Entry 6JYN (X-ray diffraction, 1.60 A resolution); this record covers chains A and B.

Chain A (and B):
Protein: human norovirus P domain protein
From: Human norovirus - Alphatron
Notes: chain B of this document is another copy of the same molecule, construct and numbering; everything in this record applies to it too
Chain sequence (309 residues; numbered 3 to 311; the number before each row is that of its first residue):
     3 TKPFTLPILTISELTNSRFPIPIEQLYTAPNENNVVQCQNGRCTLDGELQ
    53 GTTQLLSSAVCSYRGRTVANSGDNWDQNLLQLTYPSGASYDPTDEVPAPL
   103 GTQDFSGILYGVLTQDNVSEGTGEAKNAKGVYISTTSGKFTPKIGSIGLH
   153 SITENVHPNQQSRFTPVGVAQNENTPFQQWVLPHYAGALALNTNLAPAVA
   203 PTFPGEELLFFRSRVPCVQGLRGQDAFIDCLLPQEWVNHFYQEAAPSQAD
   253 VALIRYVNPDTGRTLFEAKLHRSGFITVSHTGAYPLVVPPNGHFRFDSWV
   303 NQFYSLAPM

How chain A and chain B interact:
Pairs across the interface (97):
  P9(A) with Q244(B)
  I10(A) with Q244(B), hydrogen bond (backbone-side chain)
  L11(A) with L57(B), hydrophobic; Q244(B)
  S14(A) with L58(B)
  E15(A) with L58(B)
  L16(A) with L58(B)
  T17(A) with L58(B)
  P22(A) with S60(B)
  I23(A) with R165(B)
  P24(A) with L58(B), hydrophobic; S60(B)
  L58(A) with S14(B); E15(B); T17(B); P24(B), hydrophobic; E237(B)
  S60(A) with P22(B); P24(B)
  W77(A) with E126(B)
  Y112(A) with A127(B), hydrophobic; A130(B)
  V114(A) with V114(B), hydrophobic; V169(B), hydrophobic
  T116(A) with P218(B)
  N119(A) with C219(B); G222(B); L223(B), hydrogen bond (side chain-backbone); R224(B); Q226(B), hydrogen bond (side chain-backbone)
  V120(A) with G222(B), hydrogen bond (backbone-backbone); R224(B)
  S121(A) with G222(B); R224(B)
  E122(A) with Q173(B), hydrogen bond; E175(B); Q221(B), hydrogen bond (backbone-side chain); G222(B); L223(B), hydrogen bond (side chain-backbone)
  G123(A) with E175(B)
  G125(A) with Q221(B)
  E126(A) with W77(B); Y134(B); H152(B), salt bridge; I154(B); Q221(B)
  A127(A) with Y112(B), hydrophobic; Y134(B), hydrogen bond (backbone-side chain); I154(B), hydrophobic; V220(B)
  K128(A) with V220(B), hydrogen bond (backbone-backbone)
  N129(A) with C219(B), hydrogen bond (side chain-backbone); V220(B), hydrogen bond (backbone-backbone)
  A130(A) with Y112(B); V220(B), hydrophobic
  Y134(A) with E126(B); A127(B), hydrogen bond (side chain-backbone)
  H152(A) with E126(B), salt bridge
  I154(A) with E126(B); A127(B), hydrophobic
  R165(A) with R216(B), hydrogen bond (side chain-backbone); V217(B); P218(B)
  P168(A) with T167(B)
  V169(A) with V114(B), hydrophobic
  Q173(A) with E122(B), hydrogen bond
  N174(A) with E122(B)
  E175(A) with E122(B); G123(B)
  R216(A) with R165(B), hydrogen bond (backbone-side chain)
  P218(A) with T116(B); R165(B)
  C219(A) with N119(B); N129(B), hydrogen bond (backbone-side chain)
  V220(A) with A127(B); K128(B), hydrogen bond (backbone-backbone); N129(B), hydrogen bond (backbone-backbone); A130(B), hydrophobic
  Q221(A) with E122(B), hydrogen bond (side chain-backbone); G125(B), hydrogen bond (side chain-backbone); E126(B); A127(B)
  G222(A) with N119(B); V120(B), hydrogen bond (backbone-backbone); S121(B); E122(B)
  L223(A) with N119(B), hydrogen bond (backbone-side chain); V120(B); E122(B), hydrogen bond (backbone-side chain)
  R224(A) with N119(B); V120(B); S121(B); T124(B)
  Q226(A) with N119(B), hydrogen bond (backbone-side chain)
  E237(A) with L58(B)
  Q244(A) with I10(B), hydrogen bond (side chain-backbone); L11(B)
Also at the interface, not in a pair above, chain A (50 interface residues in all): E26, L57, T167
Also at the interface, not in a pair above, chain B (53 interface residues in all): P9, L16, I23, E26, P168, N174, Y243

Summary:
The interface between chain A and chain B involves 50 residues on one side and 53 on the other; the contacts
include 25 hydrogen bonds and 2 salt bridges. Polar contacts include E126(A)-H152(B), I10(A)-Q244(B) and
N119(A)-L223(B).
Chain A and chain B are both human norovirus P domain protein (Human norovirus - Alphatron); the structure,
GII.13/21 noroviruses recognize glycans with a terminal beta-galactose via an unconventional glycan binding
site, was determined by X-ray diffraction (same publication as 6JYO, 6JYR and 6JYS).
